1R51 - chain A; structure by X-ray diffraction, 1.75 A resolution.

Chain A:
Name: Uricase
From: Aspergillus flavus
Notes: EC 1.7.3.3
UniProt: Q00511 (URIC_ASPFL); residues 1-301 here = UniProt positions 1-301
Chain sequence (301 residues; row label = number of the first residue in the row):
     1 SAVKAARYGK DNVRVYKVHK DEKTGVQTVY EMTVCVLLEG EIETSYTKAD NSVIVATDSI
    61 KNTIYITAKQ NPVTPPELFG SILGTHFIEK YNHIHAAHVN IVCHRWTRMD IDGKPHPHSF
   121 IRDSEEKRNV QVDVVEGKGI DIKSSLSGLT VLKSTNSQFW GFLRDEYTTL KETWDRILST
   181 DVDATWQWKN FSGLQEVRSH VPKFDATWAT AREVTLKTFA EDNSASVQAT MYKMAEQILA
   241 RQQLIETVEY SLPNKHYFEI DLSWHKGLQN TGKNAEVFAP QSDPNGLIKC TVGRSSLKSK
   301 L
Not modelled in the structure: 297-301
Covalent attachments: cysteine (CYS) linked to C35
Modified / non-standard residues: S1 (n-acetyl-serine; SAC)
Differences from the reference sequence: modified residue (1)
Small-molecule neighbours:
  - 8-azaxanthine (AZA): Y8, I54, A56, T57, D58, F159, L170, R176, S226, V227, Q228, N254
  - cysteine (CYS): D11, L37, N100, L287

Overview:
Bound to chain A: 8-azaxanthine and cysteine.
Chain A is Uricase (Aspergillus flavus); the structure, Urate oxidase from aspergillus flavus complexed with
its inhibitor 8-azaxanthin, was determined by X-ray diffraction (same publication as 1R4S, 1R4U and 1R56).
